Entry 9D47 (electron microscopy, 2.62 A resolution); this record covers chains C and S of the 12 polymer chains in the assembly.

Chain C (and S):
Protein: Fatty acid synthase subunit alpha
Organism: Candida albicans
Notes: EC 2.3.1.86, 1.1.1.100, 2.3.1.41; chain S of this document is another copy of the same molecule, construct and numbering; everything in this record applies to it too
UniProtKB: P43098 (FAS2_CANAX); numbering as in UniProt (aligned over 1-1885)
Sequence (1885 residues; numbered 1 to 1885; the number before each row is that of its first residue):
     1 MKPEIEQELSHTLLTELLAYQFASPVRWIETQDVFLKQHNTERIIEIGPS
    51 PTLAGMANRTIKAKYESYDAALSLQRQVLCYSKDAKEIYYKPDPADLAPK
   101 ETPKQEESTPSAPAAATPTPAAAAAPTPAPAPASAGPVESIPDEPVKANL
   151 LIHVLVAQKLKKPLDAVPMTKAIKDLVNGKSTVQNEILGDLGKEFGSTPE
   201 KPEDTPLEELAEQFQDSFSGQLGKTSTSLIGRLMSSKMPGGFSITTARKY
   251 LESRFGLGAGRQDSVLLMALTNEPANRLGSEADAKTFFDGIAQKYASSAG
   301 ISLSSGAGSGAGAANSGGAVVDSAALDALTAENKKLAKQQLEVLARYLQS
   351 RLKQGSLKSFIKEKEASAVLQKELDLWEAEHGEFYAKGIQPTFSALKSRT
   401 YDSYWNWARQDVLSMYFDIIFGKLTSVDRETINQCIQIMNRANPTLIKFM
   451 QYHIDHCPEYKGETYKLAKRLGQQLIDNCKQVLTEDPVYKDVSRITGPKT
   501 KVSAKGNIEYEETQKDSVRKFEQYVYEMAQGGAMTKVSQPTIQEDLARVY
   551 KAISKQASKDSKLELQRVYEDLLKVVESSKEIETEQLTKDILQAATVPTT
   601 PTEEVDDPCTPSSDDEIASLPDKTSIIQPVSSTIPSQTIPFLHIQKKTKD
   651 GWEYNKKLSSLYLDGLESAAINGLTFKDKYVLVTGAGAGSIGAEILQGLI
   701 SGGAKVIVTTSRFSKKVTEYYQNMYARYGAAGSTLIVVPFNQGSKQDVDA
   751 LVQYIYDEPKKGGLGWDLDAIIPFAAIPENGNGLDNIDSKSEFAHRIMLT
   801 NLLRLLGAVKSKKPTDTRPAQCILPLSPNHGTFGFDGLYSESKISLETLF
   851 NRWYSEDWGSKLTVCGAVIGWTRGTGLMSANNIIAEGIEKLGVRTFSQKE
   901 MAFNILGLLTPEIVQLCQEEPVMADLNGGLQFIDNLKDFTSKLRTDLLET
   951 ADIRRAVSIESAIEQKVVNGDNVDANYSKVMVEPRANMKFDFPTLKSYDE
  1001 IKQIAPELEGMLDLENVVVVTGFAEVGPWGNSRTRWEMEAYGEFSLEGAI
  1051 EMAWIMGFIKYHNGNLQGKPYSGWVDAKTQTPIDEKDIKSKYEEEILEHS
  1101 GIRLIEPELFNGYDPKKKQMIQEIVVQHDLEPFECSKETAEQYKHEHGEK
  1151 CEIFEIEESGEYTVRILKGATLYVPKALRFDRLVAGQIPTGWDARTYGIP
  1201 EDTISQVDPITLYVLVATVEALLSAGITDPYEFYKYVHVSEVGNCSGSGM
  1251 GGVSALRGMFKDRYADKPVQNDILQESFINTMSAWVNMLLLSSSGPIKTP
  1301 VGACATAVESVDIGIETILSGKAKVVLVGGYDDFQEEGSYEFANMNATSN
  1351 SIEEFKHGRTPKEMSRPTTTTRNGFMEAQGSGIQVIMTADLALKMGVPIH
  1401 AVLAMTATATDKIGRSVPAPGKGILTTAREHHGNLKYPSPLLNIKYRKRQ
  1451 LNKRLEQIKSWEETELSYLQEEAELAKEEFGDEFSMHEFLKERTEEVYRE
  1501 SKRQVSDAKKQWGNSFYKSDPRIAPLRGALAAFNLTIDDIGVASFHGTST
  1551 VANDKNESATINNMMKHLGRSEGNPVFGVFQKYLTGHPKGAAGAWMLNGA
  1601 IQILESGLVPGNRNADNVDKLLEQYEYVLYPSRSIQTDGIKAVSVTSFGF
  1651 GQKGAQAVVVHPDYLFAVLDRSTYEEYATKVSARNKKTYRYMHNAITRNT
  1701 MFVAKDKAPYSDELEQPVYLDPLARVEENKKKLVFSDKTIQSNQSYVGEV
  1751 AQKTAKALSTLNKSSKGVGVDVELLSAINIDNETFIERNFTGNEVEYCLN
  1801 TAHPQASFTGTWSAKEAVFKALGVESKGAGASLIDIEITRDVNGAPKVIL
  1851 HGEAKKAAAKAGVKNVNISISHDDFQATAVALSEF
Unresolved in the structure: 93-332, 425-426, 537-627, 876-878, 971-978, 1434-1438, 1473-1484, 1747-1885
Residues lining bound ligands: Palmitoyl-CoA (PKZ): V412, L413, M415, Y416, R429, T431, I432, C435, I436, M439, F449, M450, H453, I454, A468, L471, G472, Q474, L475, N478, K490, V492, R519, K520, E522
Curated features (UniProtKB/Swiss-Prot):
  - active site (For beta-ketoacyl synthase activity): C1304, H1546, H1587
  - binding site (acetyl-CoA): D1771 to E1773, Y1797, S1807, E1816 to S1826, R1840 to N1843, I1870 to H1872
  - binding site (Mg(2+)): D1771, V1772, E1773, S1871, H1872
  - modified residue: S181 (O-(pantetheine 4'-phosphoryl)serine)

Chain C / chain S interface:
Pairs across the interface (11):
  N333(C) with L348(S)
  A337(C) with L344(S); L348(S), hydrophobic
  Q340(C) with L344(S)
  L341(C) with L344(S), hydrophobic
  L344(C) with A337(S); Q340(S); L341(S); L344(S), hydrophobic
  L348(C) with N333(S); A337(S), hydrophobic
Also at the interface, not in a pair above, chain S (7 interface residues in all): Y347

Overview:
Chain C and chain S form an interface of 6 and 7 residues respectively. Ligands of chain C: Palmitoyl-CoA.
From UniProt: 3 active-site residues, 23 acetyl-CoA-binding residues and 5 Mg2+-binding residues on chain C.
Both chains are Fatty acid synthase subunit alpha (Candida albicans). Entry 9D47 (Atomic model of Candida
albicans Fatty Acid Synthase (FAS) in complex with Palmitoyl-CoA (in vitro binding)) was determined by
electron microscopy, deposited together with 9D49, 9P4V, 9P4W, 9D48 and 9D4A.
